6C23 - chains L and B of the 12 polymer chains in the assembly; structure by electron microscopy, 3.90 A resolution.

Chain L:
Name: Polycomb protein EED
Source organism: Homo sapiens
UniProt: O75530 (EED_HUMAN); numbering as in UniProt (aligned over 1-441)
Sequence (441 residues; each row starts with the number of its first residue):
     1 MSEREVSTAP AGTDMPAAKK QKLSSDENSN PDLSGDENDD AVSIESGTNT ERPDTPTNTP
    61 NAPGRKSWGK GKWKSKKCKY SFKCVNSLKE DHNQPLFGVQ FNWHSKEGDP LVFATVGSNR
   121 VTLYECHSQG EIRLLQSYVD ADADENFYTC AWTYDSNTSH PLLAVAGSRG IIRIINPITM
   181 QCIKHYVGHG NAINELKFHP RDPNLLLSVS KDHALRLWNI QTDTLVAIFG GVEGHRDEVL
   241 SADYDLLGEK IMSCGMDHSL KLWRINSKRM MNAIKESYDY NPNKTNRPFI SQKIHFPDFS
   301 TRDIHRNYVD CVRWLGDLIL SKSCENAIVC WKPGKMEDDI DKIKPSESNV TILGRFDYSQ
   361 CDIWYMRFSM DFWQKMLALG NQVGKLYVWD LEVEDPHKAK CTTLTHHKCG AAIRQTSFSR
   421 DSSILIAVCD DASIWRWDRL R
Unresolved in the structure: 1-79
Cystine bridges: Cys-409/Cys-429
UniProt features mapped onto this chain:
  - modified residue: Ser-2 (N-acetylserine), Ser-34 (Phosphoserine), Thr-55 (Phosphothreonine), Lys-66 (N6,N6,N6-trimethyllysine), Lys-197 (N6,N6,N6-trimethyllysine), Lys-268 (N6,N6,N6-trimethyllysine), Lys-284 (N6,N6,N6-trimethyllysine)
  - natural variant: Asn-194 (N194S: In COGIS), Arg-236 (R236G: In COGIS; R236T: In COGIS), His-258 (H258Y: In COGIS), Arg-302 (R302G: In COGIS; R302S: In COGIS)
  - mutagenesis: Phe-97 (F97A: Abolishes binding to H3K27me3), Tyr-148 (Y148A: Abolishes binding to H3K27me3), Ile-193 (I193N: Impairs interaction with EZH2), Leu-196 (L196P: Impairs interaction with EZH2), Ser-300 to Thr-301 (Impairs interaction with the matrix protein MA of HIV-1), His-305 to Tyr-308 (Impairs interaction with the matrix protein MA of HIV-1), Trp-364 (W364A: Abolishes binding to H3K27me3; W364L: Abolishes binding to H3K27me3), Tyr-365 (Y365A: Abolishes binding to H3K27me3)

Chain B:
Name: Protein Jumonji
Source organism: Homo sapiens
UniProt: Q92833 (JARD2_HUMAN), isoform Q92833-2; residues 106-450 here correspond to UniProt positions 68-412 (UniProt number = residue number - 38)
Sequence (345 residues; row label = number of the first residue in the row):
   106 RKRPRLQAQR KFAQSQPNSP STTPVKIVEP LLPPPATQIS DLSKRKPKTE DFLTFLCLRG
   166 SPALPNSMVY FGSSQDEEEV EEEDDETEDV KTATNNASSS CQSTPRKGKT HKHVHNGHVF
   226 NGSSRSTREK EPVQKHKSKE ATPAKEKHSD HRADSRREQA SANHPAAAPS TGSSAKGLAA
   286 THHHPPLHRS AQDLRKQVSK VNGVTRMSSL GAGVTSAKKM REVRPSPSKT VKYTATVTKG
   346 AVTYTKAKRE LVKDTKPNHH KPSSAVNHTI SGKTESSNAK TRKQVLSLGG ASKSTGPAVN
   406 GLKVSGRLNP KSCTKEVGGR QLREGLQLRE GLRNSKRRLE EAHQA
Unresolved in the structure: 106, 120-450
Modified positions: Lys-116 (N-trimethyllysine; M3L)

Interface between chain L and chain B:
Pairs across the interface - 17 pairs, chain L then chain B:
  Phe-97(L) with Lys-116(B); Phe-117(B), hydrophobic
  Tyr-148(L) with Lys-116(B)
  Asn-307(L) with Gln-114(B), hydrogen bond
  Tyr-308(L) with Gln-114(B)
  Cys-324(L) with Gln-114(B), hydrogen bond
  Asp-362(L) with Arg-115(B)
  Ile-363(L) with Arg-115(B); Lys-116(B); Phe-117(B)
  Trp-364(L) with Gln-114(B); Arg-115(B); Lys-116(B)
  Tyr-365(L) with Lys-116(B)
  Arg-414(L) with Lys-116(B), hydrogen bond (side chain-backbone); Phe-117(B)
  Asp-430(L) with Phe-117(B)
Also at the interface, not in a pair above, chain L (13 interface residues in all): Pro-95, Arg-306
Also at the interface, not in a pair above, chain B (5 interface residues in all): Pro-109

Summary:
13 residues of chain L and 5 residues of chain B are in contact; the contacts include 3 hydrogen bonds. Polar
pairs include Asn-307(L)/Gln-114(B), Cys-324(L)/Gln-114(B) and Arg-414(L)/Lys-116(B). From UniProt: 12
mutagenesis sites on chain L.
Here chain L is Polycomb protein EED and chain B is Protein Jumonji, both from Homo sapiens. Entry 6C23
(Cryo-EM structure of PRC2 bound to cofactors AEBP2 and JARID2 in the Compact Active State) was determined by
electron microscopy (same publication as 6C24).
